Entry 9J7B (electron microscopy, 4.12 A resolution (low resolution: residue-level contacts below are approximate; hydrogen-bond / salt-bridge calls are withheld)); this record covers chains O and P of the 11 polymer chains in the assembly.

Chain O (and P):
Protein: Protein fem-1 homolog B
From: Homo sapiens
Notes: chain P of this document is another copy of the same molecule, construct and numbering; everything in this record applies to it too
UniProt: Q9UK73 (FEM1B_HUMAN); numbering as in UniProt (aligned over 1-627)
Amino-acid sequence (627 residues; each row starts with the number of its first residue):
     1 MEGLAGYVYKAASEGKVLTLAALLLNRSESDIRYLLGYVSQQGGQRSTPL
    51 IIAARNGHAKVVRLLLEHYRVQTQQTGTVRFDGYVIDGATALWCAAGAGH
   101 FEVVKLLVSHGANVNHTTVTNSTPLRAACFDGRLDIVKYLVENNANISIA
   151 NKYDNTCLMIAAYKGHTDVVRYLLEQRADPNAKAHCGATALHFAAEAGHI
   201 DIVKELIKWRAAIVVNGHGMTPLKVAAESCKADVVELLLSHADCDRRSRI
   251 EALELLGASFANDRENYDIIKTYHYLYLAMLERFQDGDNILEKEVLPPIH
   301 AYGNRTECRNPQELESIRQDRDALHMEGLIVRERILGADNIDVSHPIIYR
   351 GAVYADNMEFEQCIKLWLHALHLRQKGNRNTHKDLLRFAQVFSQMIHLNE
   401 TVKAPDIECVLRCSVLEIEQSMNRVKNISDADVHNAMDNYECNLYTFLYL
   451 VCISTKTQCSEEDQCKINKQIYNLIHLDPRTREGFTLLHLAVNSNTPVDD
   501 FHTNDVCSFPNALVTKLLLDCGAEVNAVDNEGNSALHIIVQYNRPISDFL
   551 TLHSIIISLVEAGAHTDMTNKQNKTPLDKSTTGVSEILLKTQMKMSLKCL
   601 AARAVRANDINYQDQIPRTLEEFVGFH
Disordered / not traced: 593-627 (chain P: 563-627)

Chain O / chain P interface:
Pairs across the interface (11):
  Asn543(O) - Glu236(P)
  Ile546(O) - Ala232(P)
  Ile546(O) - Glu236(P)
  Ile546(O) - Leu256(P)
  Ile546(O) - Tyr275(P)
  Phe549(O) - His274(P)
  Phe549(O) - Leu278(P)
  Leu550(O) - Ile270(P)
  Leu550(O) - His274(P)
  His553(O) - His274(P)
  Val584(O) - Leu278(P)
Interface residues without a listed pair, chain O (9 interface residues in all): Pro545, Ser547, Gly583
Interface residues without a listed pair, chain P (11 interface residues in all): Val235, Leu239, Arg249, Lys271

Overview:
The interface between chain O and chain P involves 9 residues on one side and 11 on the other.
Chain O and chain P are both Protein fem-1 homolog B (Homo sapiens); the structure, local refinement of FEM1B
bound with TOM20(tetramer), was determined by electron microscopy (same publication as 9J7A, 9JCE and 9LKX).
